Entry 2Y74 (X-ray diffraction, 2.95 A resolution); this record covers chains A and B.

Chain A (and B):
Molecule: Membrane primary amine oxidase
Source organism: Homo sapiens
Notes: EC 1.4.3.6; chain B of this document is another copy of the same molecule, construct and numbering; everything in this record applies to it too
Reference sequence: Q16853 (AOC3_HUMAN); residues 1-763 here = UniProt positions 1-763
Chain sequence (763 residues; row label = number of the first residue in the row):
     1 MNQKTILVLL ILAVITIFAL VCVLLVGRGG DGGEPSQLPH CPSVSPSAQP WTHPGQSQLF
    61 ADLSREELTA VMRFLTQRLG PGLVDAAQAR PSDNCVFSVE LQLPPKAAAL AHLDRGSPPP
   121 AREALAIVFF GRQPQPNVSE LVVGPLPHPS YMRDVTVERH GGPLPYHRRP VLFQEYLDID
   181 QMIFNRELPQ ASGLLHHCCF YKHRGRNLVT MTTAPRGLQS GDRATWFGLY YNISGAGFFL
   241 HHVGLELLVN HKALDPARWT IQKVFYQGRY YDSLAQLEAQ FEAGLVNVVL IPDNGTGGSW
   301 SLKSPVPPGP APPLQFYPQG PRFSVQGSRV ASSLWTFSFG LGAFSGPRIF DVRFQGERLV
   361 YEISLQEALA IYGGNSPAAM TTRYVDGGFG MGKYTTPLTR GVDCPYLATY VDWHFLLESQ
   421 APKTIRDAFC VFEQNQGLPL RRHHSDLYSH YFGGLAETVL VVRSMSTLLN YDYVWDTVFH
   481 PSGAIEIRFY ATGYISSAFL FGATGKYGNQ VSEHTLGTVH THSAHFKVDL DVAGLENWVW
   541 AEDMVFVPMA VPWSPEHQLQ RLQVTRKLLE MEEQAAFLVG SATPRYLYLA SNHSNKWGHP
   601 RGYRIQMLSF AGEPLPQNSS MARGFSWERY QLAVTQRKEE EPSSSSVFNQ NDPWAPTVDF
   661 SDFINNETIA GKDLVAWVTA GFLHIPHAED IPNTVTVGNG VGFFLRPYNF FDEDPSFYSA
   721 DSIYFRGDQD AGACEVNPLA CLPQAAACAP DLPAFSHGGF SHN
Unresolved in the structure: 1-57, 203-205, 743-748, 762-763 (chain B: 1-55, 203-205, 744-747, 762-763)
Disulfide bonds: Cys198-Cys199, Cys404-Cys430, Cys734-Cys741
Glycans and other covalent adducts: N-acetylglucosamine (NAG) linked to Asn232, Asn592, Asn666
Modified residues: Asn137 (glycosylation site); Tyr471 ((2S)-2-amino-3-(2,4-dihydroxy-5-imidazol-1-yl-phenyl)propanoic acid; T0I)
Ion coordination: Cu ion: His520, His522, His684; Ca2+ site 1: Asp529, Leu530, Asp531, Asp673, Leu674; Ca2+ site 2: Glu572, Phe663, Asn665, Glu667
Curated features (UniProtKB/Swiss-Prot):
  - active site: Asp386 (Proton acceptor)
  - binding site (Cu(2+)): His520, His522, His684
  - binding site (Ca(2+)): Asp529, Leu530, Asp531, Glu572, Glu641, Phe663, Asn665, Glu667, Asp673, Leu674
  - glycosylation: Ser43 (O-linked (GalNAc...) serine), Asn137 (N-linked (GlcNAc...) asparagine), Thr212 (O-linked (GalNAc...) threonine), Asn232 (N-linked (GlcNAc...) asparagine), Asn294 (N-linked (GlcNAc...) asparagine), Asn592 (N-linked (GlcNAc...) (complex) asparagine), Asn618 (N-linked (GlcNAc...) asparagine), Asn666 (N-linked (GlcNAc...) asparagine), Thr679 (O-linked (GlcNAc) threonine)
  - mutagenesis: Met211 (M211V: Increased activity towards 2-phenylethylamine, and decreased activity towards methylamine and benzylamine; when associated with N-394 and G-469), Tyr394 (Y394N: Increased activity towards 2-phenylethylamine, and decreased activity towards methylamine and benzylamine; when associated with V-211 and G-469), Leu469 (L469G: Increased activity towards 2-phenylethylamine, and decreased activity towards methylamine and benzylamine; when associated with V-211 and N-394)

Interface between chain A and chain B:
Residue-residue contacts - 400 pairs, chain A then chain B:
  Val209(A) - Tyr448(B)  hydrophobic
  Thr210(A) - Tyr448(B)  hydrogen bond (backbone-side chain)
  Leu218(A) - Val551(B)  hydrophobic
  Leu218(A) - His557(B)
  Gln219(A) - His557(B)
  Trp226(A) - Trp553(B)
  Ser234(A) - Ser449(B)
  Gly235(A) - Ser449(B)  hydrogen bond (backbone-side chain)
  Gly235(A) - Tyr451(B)
  Gly235(A) - Tyr724(B)  hydrogen bond (backbone-side chain)
  Ala236(A) - Tyr451(B)  hydrogen bond (backbone-side chain)
  Gly237(A) - Tyr451(B)  hydrogen bond (backbone-side chain)
  Phe238(A) - Tyr448(B)  hydrophobic
  Phe239(A) - His443(B)
  Lys263(A) - Trp553(B)
  Tyr270(A) - Trp553(B)
  Gly297(A) - Phe717(B)
  Gly298(A) - Glu713(B)
  Gly298(A) - Phe717(B)
  Ser301(A) - Phe717(B)
  Leu302(A) - Tyr451(B)  hydrophobic
  Leu302(A) - Gly453(B)
  Leu302(A) - Tyr724(B)  hydrophobic
  Lys303(A) - Phe717(B)
  Lys303(A) - Tyr724(B)
  Ser304(A) - Phe717(B)  hydrogen bond (side chain-backbone)
  Ser304(A) - Tyr718(B)
  Ser304(A) - Ser719(B)  hydrogen bond (side chain-backbone)
  Ser304(A) - Ser722(B)
  Pro305(A) - Phe717(B)
  Pro305(A) - Tyr718(B)  hydrophobic
  Val306(A) - Tyr718(B)
  Pro307(A) - Ala720(B)
  Pro308(A) - Ala720(B)
  Pro308(A) - Pro738(B)  hydrophobic
  Gly309(A) - Ala720(B)
  Pro310(A) - Gln319(B)
  Pro310(A) - Arg322(B)  hydrogen bond (backbone-side chain)
  Pro310(A) - Asp721(B)
  Ala311(A) - Gln319(B)  hydrogen bond (backbone-side chain)
  Ala311(A) - Arg322(B)
  Pro312(A) - Pro318(B)
  Pro312(A) - Arg322(B)
  Pro312(A) - Thr458(B)
  Pro312(A) - Asp721(B)
  Pro313(A) - Gln315(B)
  Pro313(A) - Phe316(B)
  Pro313(A) - Tyr317(B)  hydrophobic
  Pro313(A) - Glu433(B)
  Pro313(A) - Asn435(B)  hydrogen bond (backbone-side chain)
  Pro313(A) - Thr458(B)
  Leu314(A) - Leu314(B)
  Leu314(A) - Gln315(B)
  Leu314(A) - Phe316(B)  hydrogen bond (backbone-backbone)
  Gln315(A) - Pro313(B)
  Gln315(A) - Leu314(B)
  Gln315(A) - Gln315(B)  hydrogen bond
  Gln315(A) - Gln434(B)
  Phe316(A) - Pro313(B)
  Phe316(A) - Leu314(B)  hydrogen bond (backbone-backbone)
  Phe316(A) - Phe316(B)  hydrophobic
  Tyr317(A) - Pro313(B)  hydrophobic
  Pro318(A) - Ala311(B)  hydrophobic
  Pro318(A) - Pro312(B)
  Gln319(A) - Pro310(B)
  Gln319(A) - Ala311(B)  hydrogen bond (side chain-backbone)
  Arg322(A) - Pro310(B)  hydrogen bond (side chain-backbone)
  Arg322(A) - Ala311(B)
  Arg322(A) - Pro312(B)
  Ile371(A) - Leu562(B)
  Tyr372(A) - Leu562(B)
  Gly373(A) - Leu562(B)
  Gly374(A) - Arg561(B)  hydrogen bond (backbone-side chain)
  Asn375(A) - Arg561(B)
  Pro377(A) - Trp553(B)  hydrophobic
  Met380(A) - Trp553(B)  hydrophobic
  Met380(A) - Arg561(B)
  Thr381(A) - Trp553(B)
  Thr381(A) - Leu559(B)
  Arg383(A) - Gln560(B)  hydrogen bond (side chain-backbone)
  Thr396(A) - Arg442(B)  hydrogen bond
  Thr396(A) - His444(B)
  Pro397(A) - Arg442(B)
  Pro397(A) - His444(B)
  Thr399(A) - Phe452(B)
  Thr399(A) - Phe725(B)
  Arg400(A) - Leu739(B)
  Gly401(A) - Ala456(B)
  Val402(A) - Pro439(B)
  Val402(A) - Phe452(B)  hydrophobic
  Val402(A) - Gly454(B)
  Val402(A) - Leu455(B)
  Val402(A) - Ala456(B)
  Val402(A) - Ile723(B)  hydrophobic
  Val402(A) - Leu739(B)  hydrophobic
  Asp403(A) - Pro439(B)
  Asp403(A) - Arg442(B)  salt bridge
  Asp403(A) - Phe452(B)
  Tyr406(A) - Leu739(B)
  Tyr406(A) - Pro743(B)
  Phe432(A) - Gly437(B)
  Glu433(A) - Pro313(B)
  Gln434(A) - Gln434(B)
  Gln434(A) - Asn435(B)  hydrogen bond (side chain-backbone)
  Gln434(A) - Gln436(B)  hydrogen bond (side chain-backbone)
  Gln434(A) - Gly437(B)
  Asn435(A) - Pro313(B)  hydrogen bond (side chain-backbone)
  Asn435(A) - Gln434(B)  hydrogen bond (backbone-side chain)
  Gln436(A) - Gln434(B)
  Gly437(A) - Gln434(B)
  Gly437(A) - Arg463(B)  hydrogen bond (backbone-side chain)
  Leu438(A) - Arg463(B)
  Leu438(A) - Tyr490(B)  hydrophobic
  Pro439(A) - Val402(B)
  Pro439(A) - Asp403(B)
  Pro439(A) - Thr696(B)  hydrogen bond (backbone-side chain)
  Leu440(A) - Val695(B)
  Leu440(A) - Thr696(B)  hydrogen bond (backbone-backbone)
  Leu440(A) - Val697(B)  hydrophobic
  Arg441(A) - Leu302(B)
  Arg441(A) - Thr492(B)
  Arg442(A) - Thr396(B)  hydrogen bond
  Arg442(A) - Pro397(B)  hydrogen bond (side chain-backbone)
  Arg442(A) - Asp403(B)  salt bridge
  Arg442(A) - Met465(B)
  Arg442(A) - Thr467(B)  hydrogen bond
  Arg442(A) - Asp472(B)  salt bridge
  Arg442(A) - Thr492(B)  hydrogen bond (backbone-side chain)
  Arg442(A) - Gly493(B)  hydrogen bond (backbone-backbone)
  Arg442(A) - Asn693(B)
  His443(A) - Thr467(B)
  His443(A) - Leu469(B)
  His443(A) - Asn470(B)  hydrogen bond (side chain-backbone)
  His443(A) - Asp472(B)  salt bridge
  His443(A) - Tyr494(B)
  His444(A) - Thr396(B)
  His444(A) - Pro397(B)
  His444(A) - Thr467(B)
  His444(A) - Asp472(B)  hydrogen bond (backbone-side chain)
  His444(A) - His757(B)
  His444(A) - Gly759(B)
  His444(A) - Phe760(B)
  Ser445(A) - Phe760(B)
  Asp446(A) - Phe760(B)
  Asp446(A) - Ser761(B)  hydrogen bond (side chain-backbone)
  Leu447(A) - Phe238(B)  hydrophobic
  Leu447(A) - Leu469(B)  hydrophobic
  Tyr448(A) - Val209(B)  hydrophobic
  Tyr448(A) - Thr210(B)  hydrogen bond (side chain-backbone)
  Tyr448(A) - Phe238(B)  hydrophobic
  Ser449(A) - Ser234(B)
  Ser449(A) - Gly235(B)  hydrogen bond (side chain-backbone)
  His450(A) - Phe760(B)
  His450(A) - Ser761(B)
  Tyr451(A) - Gly235(B)
  Tyr451(A) - Ala236(B)
  Tyr451(A) - Gly237(B)  hydrogen bond (side chain-backbone)
  Tyr451(A) - Leu302(B)  hydrophobic
  Tyr451(A) - Tyr494(B)
  Tyr451(A) - Phe760(B)
  Phe452(A) - Thr399(B)
  Phe452(A) - Val402(B)  hydrophobic
  Phe452(A) - Asp403(B)
  Gly453(A) - Leu302(B)
  Gly454(A) - Val402(B)
  Leu455(A) - Val402(B)
  Ala456(A) - Gly401(B)
  Ala456(A) - Val402(B)
  Glu457(A) - Val697(B)
  Thr458(A) - Pro313(B)
  Arg463(A) - Gly437(B)  hydrogen bond (side chain-backbone)
  Arg463(A) - Leu438(B)
  Met465(A) - Arg442(B)
  Thr467(A) - Arg442(B)  hydrogen bond
  Thr467(A) - His443(B)
  Thr467(A) - His444(B)
  Leu469(A) - His443(B)
  Leu469(A) - Leu447(B)  hydrophobic
  Asn470(A) - His443(B)  hydrogen bond (backbone-side chain)
  Asp472(A) - Arg442(B)  salt bridge
  Asp472(A) - His443(B)  salt bridge
  Asp472(A) - His444(B)  hydrogen bond (side chain-backbone)
  His480(A) - Val697(B)
  Tyr490(A) - Leu438(B)  hydrophobic
  Thr492(A) - Arg441(B)
  Thr492(A) - Arg442(B)  hydrogen bond (side chain-backbone)
  Gly493(A) - Arg442(B)  hydrogen bond (backbone-backbone)
  Tyr494(A) - His443(B)
  Tyr494(A) - Tyr451(B)
  Gly505(A) - Arg566(B)  hydrogen bond (backbone-side chain)
  Lys506(A) - Gln563(B)
  Lys506(A) - Val564(B)  hydrogen bond (backbone-backbone)
  Tyr507(A) - Arg561(B)  hydrogen bond
  Tyr507(A) - Leu562(B)
  Tyr507(A) - Gln563(B)  hydrogen bond
  Gly508(A) - Arg566(B)  hydrogen bond (backbone-side chain)
  Asn509(A) - Arg566(B)  hydrogen bond
  Asn509(A) - His599(B)  hydrogen bond
  Asn509(A) - Tyr708(B)  hydrogen bond
  Asn509(A) - Asn709(B)
  Gln510(A) - Trp597(B)
  Gln510(A) - His599(B)  hydrogen bond (backbone-side chain)
  Val511(A) - Trp597(B)
  Ser512(A) - Trp597(B)
  Glu513(A) - Trp597(B)
  Val519(A) - Val564(B)  hydrophobic
  Thr521(A) - Met544(B)
  Met544(A) - Thr521(B)
  Met544(A) - Gly612(B)
  Met544(A) - Glu613(B)  hydrogen bond (side chain-backbone)
  Met544(A) - Leu683(B)  hydrophobic
  Phe546(A) - Glu613(B)
  Phe546(A) - Pro614(B)
  Phe546(A) - Leu615(B)  hydrophobic
  Phe546(A) - Pro616(B)  hydrophobic
  Pro552(A) - Tyr270(B)
  Trp553(A) - Trp226(B)
  Trp553(A) - Leu248(B)
  Trp553(A) - Lys263(B)
  Trp553(A) - Tyr270(B)
  Trp553(A) - Pro377(B)  hydrophobic
  Trp553(A) - Met380(B)  hydrophobic
  Ser554(A) - Leu218(B)
  His557(A) - Leu218(B)
  His557(A) - Gln219(B)  hydrogen bond
  Leu559(A) - Met380(B)
  Leu559(A) - Thr381(B)
  Gln560(A) - Arg383(B)  hydrogen bond (backbone-side chain)
  Gln560(A) - Pro616(B)
  Gln560(A) - Asn618(B)
  Gln560(A) - Ser619(B)
  Arg561(A) - Gly374(B)  hydrogen bond (side chain-backbone)
  Arg561(A) - Asn375(B)
  Arg561(A) - Met380(B)
  Arg561(A) - Tyr507(B)  hydrogen bond
  Leu562(A) - Ile371(B)
  Leu562(A) - Tyr372(B)
  Leu562(A) - Gly373(B)
  Leu562(A) - Tyr507(B)
  Leu562(A) - Val519(B)
  Leu562(A) - His520(B)
  Gln563(A) - Lys506(B)
  Gln563(A) - Tyr507(B)  hydrogen bond
  Val564(A) - Lys506(B)  hydrogen bond (backbone-backbone)
  Val564(A) - Val519(B)  hydrophobic
  Val564(A) - Ile685(B)  hydrophobic
  Arg566(A) - Gly505(B)  hydrogen bond (side chain-backbone)
  Arg566(A) - Gly508(B)  hydrogen bond (side chain-backbone)
  Arg566(A) - Asn509(B)  hydrogen bond
  Arg585(A) - Ala611(B)  hydrogen bond (side chain-backbone)
  Arg585(A) - Gly612(B)
  Arg585(A) - Glu613(B)  salt bridge
  Arg585(A) - Leu683(B)
  Tyr586(A) - Leu683(B)
  Tyr586(A) - His684(B)
  Tyr586(A) - Ile685(B)  hydrogen bond (side chain-backbone)
  Asn595(A) - Ala688(B)
  Lys596(A) - Glu513(B)
  Trp597(A) - Gln510(B)
  Trp597(A) - Val511(B)  hydrogen bond (side chain-backbone)
  Trp597(A) - Ser512(B)
  Trp597(A) - Glu513(B)
  His599(A) - Asn509(B)
  His599(A) - Gln510(B)  hydrogen bond (side chain-backbone)
  Gln606(A) - Phe610(B)
  Gln606(A) - Gly698(B)  hydrogen bond (side chain-backbone)
  Met607(A) - Phe610(B)
  Leu608(A) - Phe610(B)  hydrophobic
  Phe610(A) - Gln606(B)
  Phe610(A) - Met607(B)
  Phe610(A) - Leu608(B)  hydrophobic
  Ala611(A) - Arg585(B)  hydrogen bond (backbone-side chain)
  Gly612(A) - Met544(B)
  Gly612(A) - Arg585(B)
  Glu613(A) - Met544(B)  hydrogen bond (backbone-side chain)
  Glu613(A) - Phe546(B)
  Glu613(A) - Arg585(B)
  Pro614(A) - Phe546(B)
  Leu615(A) - Phe546(B)  hydrophobic
  Leu615(A) - Gln560(B)
  Pro616(A) - Phe546(B)
  Pro616(A) - Gln560(B)
  Ser619(A) - Gln560(B)
  Leu683(A) - Met544(B)  hydrophobic
  Leu683(A) - Arg585(B)
  Leu683(A) - Tyr586(B)
  His684(A) - Tyr586(B)
  Ile685(A) - Glu542(B)
  Ile685(A) - Val564(B)  hydrophobic
  Ile685(A) - Tyr586(B)  hydrogen bond (backbone-side chain)
  Ile685(A) - Tyr708(B)
  His687(A) - Pro707(B)
  His687(A) - Tyr708(B)
  His687(A) - Asn709(B)
  Ala688(A) - Asn595(B)
  Ala688(A) - Asn709(B)  hydrogen bond (backbone-side chain)
  Ala688(A) - Phe711(B)
  Ala688(A) - Asp712(B)
  Ala688(A) - Glu713(B)
  Ala688(A) - Asp714(B)
  Glu689(A) - Pro707(B)
  Glu689(A) - Tyr708(B)
  Glu689(A) - Asn709(B)  hydrogen bond (side chain-backbone)
  Glu689(A) - Phe710(B)  hydrogen bond (side chain-backbone)
  Glu689(A) - Phe711(B)  hydrogen bond (side chain-backbone)
  Glu689(A) - Asp714(B)
  Ile691(A) - Asp714(B)
  Pro692(A) - Phe717(B)  hydrophobic
  Asn693(A) - Arg442(B)
  Asn693(A) - His443(B)
  Thr694(A) - Arg441(B)
  Val695(A) - Leu440(B)
  Val695(A) - Asp714(B)
  Thr696(A) - Pro439(B)  hydrogen bond (side chain-backbone)
  Thr696(A) - Leu440(B)  hydrogen bond (backbone-backbone)
  Val697(A) - Leu440(B)  hydrophobic
  Val697(A) - Glu457(B)
  Val697(A) - His480(B)
  Val697(A) - Ala484(B)  hydrophobic
  Val697(A) - Phe704(B)  hydrophobic
  Val697(A) - Arg706(B)  hydrogen bond (backbone-side chain)
  Gly698(A) - Gln606(B)  hydrogen bond (backbone-side chain)
  Asn699(A) - Arg706(B)
  Phe704(A) - Val697(B)  hydrophobic
  Arg706(A) - Val697(B)  hydrogen bond (side chain-backbone)
  Arg706(A) - Asn699(B)  hydrogen bond
  Pro707(A) - His687(B)
  Pro707(A) - Glu689(B)
  Tyr708(A) - Asn509(B)  hydrogen bond
  Tyr708(A) - Ile685(B)
  Tyr708(A) - His687(B)
  Tyr708(A) - Glu689(B)
  Asn709(A) - Asn509(B)
  Asn709(A) - His687(B)
  Asn709(A) - Ala688(B)  hydrogen bond (side chain-backbone)
  Asn709(A) - Glu689(B)  hydrogen bond (backbone-side chain)
  Phe710(A) - Glu689(B)  hydrogen bond (backbone-side chain)
  Phe711(A) - Ala688(B)
  Phe711(A) - Glu689(B)  hydrogen bond (backbone-side chain)
  Asp712(A) - Ala688(B)
  Glu713(A) - Gly298(B)
  Glu713(A) - Ala688(B)
  Glu713(A) - Ile691(B)
  Asp714(A) - Ala688(B)
  Asp714(A) - Glu689(B)
  Asp714(A) - Ile691(B)  hydrogen bond (backbone-backbone)
  Asp714(A) - Val695(B)
  Phe717(A) - Gly297(B)
  Phe717(A) - Gly298(B)
  Phe717(A) - Ser301(B)
  Phe717(A) - Leu302(B)
  Phe717(A) - Lys303(B)
  Phe717(A) - Ser304(B)  hydrogen bond (backbone-side chain)
  Phe717(A) - Pro305(B)
  Phe717(A) - Pro692(B)  hydrophobic
  Tyr718(A) - Ser304(B)
  Tyr718(A) - Pro305(B)  hydrophobic
  Tyr718(A) - Val306(B)
  Ser719(A) - Ser304(B)  hydrogen bond (backbone-side chain)
  Ala720(A) - Pro307(B)
  Ala720(A) - Pro308(B)
  Ala720(A) - Gly309(B)  hydrogen bond (backbone-backbone)
  Asp721(A) - Pro310(B)
  Asp721(A) - Pro312(B)
  Ser722(A) - Ser304(B)
  Ile723(A) - Val402(B)  hydrophobic
  Tyr724(A) - Gly235(B)  hydrogen bond (side chain-backbone)
  Tyr724(A) - Lys303(B)
  Phe725(A) - Thr399(B)
  Phe725(A) - His757(B)
  Gly727(A) - Phe760(B)
  Ala731(A) - Phe755(B)
  Asn737(A) - Phe755(B)
  Pro738(A) - Pro308(B)  hydrophobic
  Leu739(A) - Arg400(B)
  Leu739(A) - Val402(B)  hydrophobic
  Leu739(A) - Phe755(B)  hydrophobic
  Ala740(A) - Phe755(B)  hydrophobic
  Ala749(A) - Cys748(B)  hydrophobic
  Ala749(A) - Ala749(B)
  Pro750(A) - Phe316(B)  hydrophobic
  Pro750(A) - Ala749(B)
  Leu752(A) - Leu742(B)  hydrophobic
  Leu752(A) - Pro743(B)
  Pro753(A) - Pro743(B)
  Phe755(A) - Ala731(B)
  Phe755(A) - Asn737(B)
  Phe755(A) - Ala740(B)  hydrophobic
  His757(A) - His444(B)
  His757(A) - Phe725(B)
  His757(A) - Ala731(B)
  Gly759(A) - His444(B)
  Phe760(A) - His444(B)
  Phe760(A) - Ser445(B)
  Phe760(A) - Asp446(B)
  Phe760(A) - His450(B)
  Phe760(A) - Tyr451(B)
  Phe760(A) - Gly727(B)
  Ser761(A) - Asp446(B)  hydrogen bond (backbone-side chain)
  Ser761(A) - His450(B)
Also at the interface, not in a pair above, chain A (195 interface residues in all): Asn232, Ile233, Leu248, Pro405, Val474, Ser482, Ala484, His520, Glu542, Asp543, Val551, Asn618, Arg726, Gly732, Ala754
Also at the interface, not in a pair above, chain B (195 interface residues in all): Asp180, Asn232, Ile233, Phe239, Pro405, Tyr406, Phe432, Val474, Asp476, Ser482, Asp543, Pro552, Ser554, Thr694, Arg726, Gly732

In short:
Chain A and chain B each contribute 195 residues to their interface, with 90 hydrogen bonds and 7 salt
bridges. Polar contacts include Asp403(A)-Arg442(B), Arg442(A)-Asp472(B) and His443(A)-Asp472(B). Covalently
linked N-acetylglucosamine: at Asn232(A), Asn592(A) and Asn666(A).
Chain A and chain B are both Membrane primary amine oxidase (Homo sapiens); the structure, The crystal
structure of human soluble primary amine oxidase AOC3 in the off-copper conformation, was determined by X-ray
diffraction, deposited together with 2Y73.
